Entry 8EAE (X-ray diffraction, 2.56 A resolution); this record covers chains C and E of the 6 polymer chains in the assembly.

[Chain C]
Name: Cyclic GMP-AMP synthase
From: Mus musculus
Notes: EC 2.7.7.86
UniProt: Q8C6L5 (CGAS_MOUSE); residues 147-507 here = UniProt positions 147-507
Chain sequence (364 residues; row label = number of the first residue in the row):
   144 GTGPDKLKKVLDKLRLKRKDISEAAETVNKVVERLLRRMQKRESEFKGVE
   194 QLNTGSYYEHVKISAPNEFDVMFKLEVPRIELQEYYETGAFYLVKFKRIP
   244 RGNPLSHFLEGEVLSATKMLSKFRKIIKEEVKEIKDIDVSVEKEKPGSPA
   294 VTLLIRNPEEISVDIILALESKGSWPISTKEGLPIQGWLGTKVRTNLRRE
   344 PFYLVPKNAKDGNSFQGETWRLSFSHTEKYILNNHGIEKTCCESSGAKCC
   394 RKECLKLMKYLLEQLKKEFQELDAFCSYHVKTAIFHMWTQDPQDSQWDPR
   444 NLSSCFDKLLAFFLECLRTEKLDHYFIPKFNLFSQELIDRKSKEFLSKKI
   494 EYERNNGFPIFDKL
Not modelled in the structure: 144-147, 240-246, 252-255, 507
Differences from the reference sequence: expression tag (144-146)
Ion coordination: Mg2+: Glu211, Asp213 (together with VLO); Zn2+: His378, Cys384, Cys385, Cys392
Ligand contacts: VLO: Thr197, Gly198, Ser199, Glu202, Lys205, Glu211, Asp213, Met215, Ser291, Pro292, Ala293, Asp307, Ile309, Val348, Lys350, Arg364, Ser366, Ser368, Lys402, Cys419, Ser420, Tyr421, Lys424, His467
What the authors report for this chain:
  - binding site for the ligand VLO: Asp307
  - mutagenesis - E211Q/D213N: abolished catalytic activity
  - specificity-determining residues: His467 (proposed by the authors, not directly observed)
  - mutagenesis - R364A (33-fold), H467A: decreased catalytic activity on ATP/GTP
  - mutagenesis - H467A (2-fold): increased catalytic activity on GTP/GTP
  - specificity-determining residues: Ile309, Arg364
  - mutagenesis - R364A (10-fold): decreased catalytic activity on GTP/GTP
  - mutagenesis - R364A (4-fold): increased catalytic activity on ATP/ATP

[Chain E]
Molecule: Palindromic DNA18
From: DNA molecule
Sequence (18 nucleotides; each row starts with the number of its first residue):
     1 ATCTGTACATGTACAGAT

[Interface between chain C and chain E]
Residue-residue contacts (6; chain C residue first):
  Thr334(C) with DA13(E), phosphate contact
  Lys335(C) with DA13(E), phosphate contact; DC14(E), salt bridge to the phosphate
  Thr338(C) with DT12(E), hydrogen bond to the phosphate; DA13(E), hydrogen bond to the phosphate
  Arg342(C) with DG11(E), base contact
Also at the interface, not in a pair above, chain C (5 interface residues in all): Ser317

[Overview]
The interface between chain C and chain E involves 5 residues on one side and 4 on the other; the contacts
include 2 hydrogen bonds and 1 salt bridge. Polar contacts include Thr338(C)-DT12(E), Thr338(C)-DA13(E) and
Lys335(C)-DC14(E). From the paper: a binding site for the ligand VLO at Asp307(C); R364A and H467A of chain C
reduce catalytic activity on ATP/GTP.
Here chain C is Cyclic GMP-AMP synthase (Mus musculus) and chain E is Palindromic DNA18 (DNA molecule). Entry
8EAE (Structure of Ternary Complex of cGAS with dsDNA and Bound 5-pppG(2,5)pI) was determined by X-ray
diffraction, deposited together with 7UUX, 7UXW, 7UYQ, 7UYZ, 7UZR, 7V0W and 14 further entries.
